9F6H - chains A and B of the 4 polymer chains in the assembly; structure by X-ray diffraction, 2.42 A resolution.

# Chain A
Protein: Chymotrypsin A chain A
Source organism: Bos taurus
UniProt: P00766 (CTRA_BOVIN); residue numbers follow UniProt; this construct covers 1-13
Amino-acid sequence (13 residues; numbered 1 to 13; the number before each row is that of its first residue):
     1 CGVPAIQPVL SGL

# Chain B
Protein: Chymotrypsin A chain B
Source organism: Bos taurus
UniProt: P00766 (CTRA_BOVIN); numbering as in UniProt (aligned over 16-146)
Amino-acid sequence (131 residues; each row starts with the number of its first residue):
    16 IVNGEEAVPG SWPWQVSLQD KTGFHFCGGS LINENWVVTA AHCGVTTSDV VVAGEFDQGS
    76 SSEKIQKLKI AKVFKNSKYN SLTINNDITL LKLSTAASFS QTVSAVCLPS ASDDFAAGTT
   136 CVTTGWGLTR Y
Disulfide bonds: C42-C58
Swiss-Prot annotation at these positions:
  - active site (Charge relay system): H57, D102
Reported in the primary citation:
  - catalytic residues: H57, D102

# How chain A and chain B interact
Disulfides between the chains: C1(A)-C122(B)
Pairs across the interface (17):
  C1(A) - A120(B)
  C1(A) - V121(B)
  C1(A) - C122(B)  disulfide
  G2(A) - A120(B)  hydrogen bond (backbone-backbone)
  G2(A) - C122(B)
  P4(A) - S26(B)
  P4(A) - P28(B)
  A5(A) - Q116(B)
  I6(A) - V23(B)  hydrophobic
  I6(A) - P24(B)
  I6(A) - G25(B)
  I6(A) - S26(B)
  P8(A) - S26(B)
  P8(A) - W27(B)  hydrophobic
  V9(A) - V23(B)
  L10(A) - E20(B)
  S11(A) - E20(B)  hydrogen bond
Other interface residues (no listed pair), chain A (10 interface residues in all): Q7
Other interface residues (no listed pair), chain B (14 interface residues in all): W29, T117, V137

# Summary
10 residues of chain A and 14 residues of chain B are in contact, with 1 disulfide bond and 2 hydrogen bonds.
Among the polar pairs are S11(A)-E20(B) and G2(A)-A120(B). UniProt lists active-site residues H57(B) and
D102(B) on chain B. The paper reports catalytic residues H57(B) and D102(B).
Here chain A is Chymotrypsin A chain A and chain B is Chymotrypsin A chain B, both from Bos taurus. Entry 9F6H
(Crystal structure of bovine alpha-chymotrypsin in complex with the bicyclic peptide inhibitor MP5.4.3) was
determined by X-ray diffraction.
